6YMX - chains a and h of the 32 polymer chains in the assembly; structure by electron microscopy, 3.17 A resolution.

# Chain a
Molecule: Cytochrome c oxidase subunit 1
Organism: Saccharomyces cerevisiae (strain ATCC 204508 / S288c)
Notes: EC 1.9.3.1
UniProt: P00401 (COX1_YEAST); numbering as in UniProt (aligned over 5-534)
Chain sequence (530 residues; row label = number of the first residue in the row):
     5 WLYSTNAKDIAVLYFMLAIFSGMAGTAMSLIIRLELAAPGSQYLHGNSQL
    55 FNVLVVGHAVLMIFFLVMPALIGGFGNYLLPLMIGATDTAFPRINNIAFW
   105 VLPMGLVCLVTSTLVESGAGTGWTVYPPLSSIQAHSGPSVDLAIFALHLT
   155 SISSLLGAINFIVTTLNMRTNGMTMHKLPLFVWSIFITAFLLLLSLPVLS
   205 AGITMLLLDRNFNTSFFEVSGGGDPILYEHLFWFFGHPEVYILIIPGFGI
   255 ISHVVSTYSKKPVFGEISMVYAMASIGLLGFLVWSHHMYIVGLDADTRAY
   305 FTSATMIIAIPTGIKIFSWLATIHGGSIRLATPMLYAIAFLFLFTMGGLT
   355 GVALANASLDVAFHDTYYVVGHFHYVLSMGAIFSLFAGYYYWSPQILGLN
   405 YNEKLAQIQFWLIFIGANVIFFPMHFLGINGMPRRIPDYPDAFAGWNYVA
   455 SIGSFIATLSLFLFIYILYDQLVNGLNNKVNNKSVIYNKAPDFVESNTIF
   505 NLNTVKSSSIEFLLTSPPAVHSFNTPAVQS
Bound ions: heme a Fe: His-62, His-378; Cu ion: His-241, His-290, His-291
Small-molecule neighbours:
  - cardiolipin (CN3; (2R,5S,11R,14R)-5,8,11-trihydroxy-2-(nonanoyloxy)-5,11-dioxido-16-oxo-14-[(propanoyloxy)methyl]-4,6,10,12,15-pentaoxa-5,11-diphosphanonadec-1-yl undecanoate): Asn-406, Lys-408, Leu-409, Phe-466, Leu-467, Ile-469, Tyr-470, Lys-487
  - heme a (HEA), molecule 1: Phe-19, Ile-23, Gly-26, Thr-30, Ser-33, Ile-36, Arg-37, Val-59, His-62, Ala-63, Met-66, Ile-67, Leu-70, Val-71, Trp-127, Tyr-371, Val-374, Phe-377, His-378, Leu-381, Ser-382, Ile-386, Leu-389, Phe-390, Ile-417, Ile-424, Phe-425, Met-428, Arg-438, Arg-439, Ser-458, Ala-461, Thr-462, Ser-464, Leu-465, Phe-468
  - heme a (HEA), molecule 2: Trp-127, Trp-237, Val-244, Tyr-245, Ile-248, His-290, His-291, Thr-309, Ile-312, Ala-313, Thr-316, Gly-317, Ile-320, Phe-321, Phe-348, Thr-349, Gly-352, Leu-353, Gly-355, Val-356, Leu-358, Ala-359, Asp-364, His-368, Asp-369, Val-373, His-376, Phe-377, Val-380, Leu-381, Arg-438
  - 1,2-diacyl-sn-glycero-3-phoshocholine (PCF), molecule 1: Ser-204, Ala-205, Thr-208, Phe-216
  - 1,2-diacyl-sn-glycero-3-phoshocholine (PCF), molecule 2: Ile-419, Val-423, Tyr-452, Val-453, Ile-456
  - phosphatidylethanolamine (PTY), molecule 1: Phe-95, Pro-96, Arg-97, Ile-98
  - phosphatidylethanolamine (PTY), molecule 2: Phe-268, Phe-321, Leu-324, Ala-325, His-328
  - phosphatidylethanolamine (PTY), molecule 3: Leu-334, Leu-339, Ile-342, Ala-343, Phe-414, Trp-415, Phe-418
  - phosphatidylethanolamine (PTY), molecule 4: Met-350, Leu-353, Thr-354, Phe-426, His-429, Phe-430, Ile-433, Trp-450
UniProt features mapped onto this chain:
  - binding site (Ca(2+)): Glu-39, Ala-42, Gly-44, Pro-441
  - binding site (Fe(II)-heme a): His-62, His-378
  - binding site (Cu cation): His-241, His-290, His-291
  - binding site (O2): Tyr-245
  - binding site (Mg(2+)): His-368, Asp-369
  - binding site (heme a3): His-376
  - cross-link: His-241 to Tyr-245 (1'-histidyl-3'-tyrosine (His-Tyr))

# Chain h
Molecule: Cytochrome c oxidase subunit 8, mitochondrial
Organism: Saccharomyces cerevisiae (strain ATCC 204508 / S288c)
UniProt: P04039 (COX8_YEAST); residues 28-78 here = UniProt positions 28-78
Chain sequence (51 residues; each row starts with the number of its first residue):
    28 VHFKDGVYENIPFKVKGRKTPYALSHFGFFAIGFAVPFVACYVQLKKSGA
    78 F

# How chain a and chain h interact
Pairs across the interface - 60 pairs, chain a then chain h:
  Trp-5(a) with Val-28(h)
  Ser-8(a) with Val-28(h), hydrogen bond (side chain-backbone)
  Asp-13(a) with Val-28(h); Asn-37(h)
  Val-16(a) with Asn-37(h)
  Met-20(a) with Phe-40(h), hydrophobic; Phe-56(h)
  Ile-23(a) with Phe-57(h), hydrophobic
  Phe-24(a) with Phe-56(h); Gly-60(h)
  Met-27(a) with Phe-57(h); Gly-60(h); Phe-61(h)
  Ala-28(a) with Gly-60(h), hydrogen bond (backbone-backbone); Val-63(h), hydrophobic; Pro-64(h)
  Ala-31(a) with Phe-61(h); Pro-64(h), hydrophobic
  Met-32(a) with Pro-64(h), hydrophobic
  Leu-34(a) with Phe-61(h), hydrophobic
  Ile-35(a) with Phe-65(h), hydrophobic
  Leu-48(a) with Cys-68(h), hydrophobic
  His-49(a) with Ala-77(h); Phe-78(h)
  Asn-51(a) with Leu-72(h)
  Leu-54(a) with Ala-67(h); Cys-68(h), hydrophobic; Gln-71(h)
  Val-114(a) with Val-63(h), hydrophobic
  Thr-117(a) with Ala-67(h); Gln-71(h)
  Leu-118(a) with Val-70(h), hydrophobic; Lys-74(h), hydrogen bond (backbone-side chain)
  Val-119(a) with Gln-71(h), hydrogen bond (backbone-side chain); Lys-74(h)
  Glu-120(a) with Gln-71(h), hydrogen bond (backbone-side chain); Lys-74(h)
  Ser-121(a) with Gln-71(h)
  Ile-400(a) with Asn-37(h), hydrogen bond (backbone-side chain)
  Leu-401(a) with Val-34(h)
  Leu-403(a) with Tyr-35(h)
  Phe-466(a) with Phe-61(h), hydrophobic
  Ile-469(a) with His-53(h), hydrogen bond (backbone-side chain); Phe-54(h), hydrophobic; Phe-57(h), hydrophobic
  Tyr-473(a) with Tyr-49(h), hydrophobic; Ala-50(h); His-53(h)
  Leu-476(a) with Tyr-35(h), hydrogen bond (backbone-side chain); Val-42(h); Tyr-49(h)
  Val-477(a) with Val-42(h), hydrophobic; Tyr-49(h), hydrophobic
  Pro-521(a) with Gly-33(h); Asn-37(h)
  Pro-522(a) with Asp-32(h)
  Ala-523(a) with Asp-32(h)
  Val-524(a) with His-29(h); Phe-30(h); Asp-32(h), hydrogen bond (backbone-side chain)
Interface residues without a listed pair, chain a (41 interface residues in all): Asn-10, Tyr-82, Gly-122, Tyr-470, Leu-472, Leu-480
Interface residues without a listed pair, chain h (35 interface residues in all): Lys-31, Ile-38, Pro-39, Ile-59, Val-66, Ser-75

# In short
The interface between chain a and chain h involves 41 residues on one side and 35 on the other; the contacts
include 9 hydrogen bonds. Polar contacts include Ser-8(a)/Val-28(h), Leu-118(a)/Lys-74(h) and
Val-119(a)/Gln-71(h). Ligands of chain a: heme a, 4 copies of phosphatidylethanolamine, cardiolipin and
1,2-diacyl-sn-glycero-3-phoshocholine.
Chain a is Cytochrome c oxidase subunit 1 and chain h is Cytochrome c oxidase subunit 8, mitochondrial, both
from Saccharomyces cerevisiae (strain ATCC 204508 / S288c); the structure, CIII2/CIV respiratory supercomplex
from Saccharomyces cerevisiae, was determined by electron microscopy (same publication as 6YMY).
